PDB entry 3IY8 | electron microscopy, 14.10 A resolution (very low resolution: no residue pairs are listed; an interface is given only as per-side residue counts) | chains A and H of the 11 polymer chains in the assembly

# Chain A
Molecule: Leishmania tarentolae mitochondrial small subunit
Source organism: Leishmania tarentolae
Sequence (540 nucleotides; each row starts with the number of its first residue; note: 87 numbers in that range are skipped by the numbering (no residue carries them; nothing is unmodelled there)):
     1 AUUAUACGUA GUCAAUUGUU AUUAUUCAUA UUAAUUUUUU UAAAAGUUUU UUAAUUUUAU
    61 AUUAGUUUAU UUGUUUACAA AUUUAAAUUA UAUUUCAUUA UUUAGGAAUA GUUAAU
   136 UAGAUUUAUU UGUUAAUGCU AUUAAAGGGG UGUGGAAAAA GUGUUAAAUU AUUUAUAUAU
   196 UUAAAUAAUA AAUAAAAUAU AACUUAUUAG UCAGAAAUGG AUGCGAGCCG UUGCGGUAAU
   256 UUCUAUGCUU UUAAAUAUUA UACAUUUAUU UUAUUA
   360 UAUAUGCAAA UAAAAAAUGA CACAUUAAUU AUUAAUUAUA UUAUAUUAUA UUUAUUCACA
   420 UAAGUCAACA AUAUCUAUUU ACUGUUUUUG ACAACAUGAU AAGGAUUAUA AAUGGAAUUA
   480 UAAUUUUAUA AUCAAAACUA AUUUAUUAUA UUAAAUUAGC AUGUUUAGAU AAAACAAUAA
   540 AUUUAGAAGG UAUUCUUGCC CACCAUUCUU UGUAAUAAAG ACAACGUGCA GUAAUUAAUA
   600 UAUUUAUAAA AAUAUAUUUU CUCAUGUU

# Chain H
Name: 30S ribosomal protein S8
Source organism: Escherichia coli
UniProt: P0A7W7 (RS8_ECOLI); residues 1-129 here correspond to UniProt positions 2-130 (UniProt number = residue number + 1)
Sequence (129 residues; each row starts with the number of its first residue):
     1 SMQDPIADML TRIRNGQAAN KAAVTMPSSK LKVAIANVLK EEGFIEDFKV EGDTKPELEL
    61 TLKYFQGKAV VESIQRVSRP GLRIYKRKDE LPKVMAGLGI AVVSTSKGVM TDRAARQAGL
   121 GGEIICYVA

# Interface between chain A and chain H
At this resolution (14 A) residue pairs are not listed: 16 residues of chain A and 27 of chain H lie at the interface.

# Overview
16 residues of chain A face 27 of chain H across their interface.
Here chain A is Leishmania tarentolae mitochondrial small subunit (Leishmania tarentolae) and chain H is 30S
ribosomal protein S8 (Escherichia coli). Entry 3IY8 (Leishmania tarentolae Mitonchondrial Ribosome small
subunit) was determined by electron microscopy.
